8CV1 - chains A and B; structure by electron microscopy, 2.60 A resolution.

== Chain A (and B) ==
Name: Polyketide synthase PKS13
Organism: Mycolicibacterium smegmatis MC2 155
Notes: EC 2.3.1.94; fragment: The gene for Mycobacterium smegmatis polyketide synthase 13 (Pks13) was tagged with TEV-cleavable GFP at its C-terminus and purified from its natural source with anti-GFP nanobody beads. GFP was cleaved to yield the full-length Pks13.; chain B of this document is another copy of the same molecule, construct and numbering; everything in this record applies to it too
UniProt: I7FMV0 (I7FMV0_MYCS2); residues 1-1816 here correspond to UniProt positions 26-1841 (UniProt number = residue number + 25)
Amino-acid sequence (1816 residues; row label = number of the first residue in the row):
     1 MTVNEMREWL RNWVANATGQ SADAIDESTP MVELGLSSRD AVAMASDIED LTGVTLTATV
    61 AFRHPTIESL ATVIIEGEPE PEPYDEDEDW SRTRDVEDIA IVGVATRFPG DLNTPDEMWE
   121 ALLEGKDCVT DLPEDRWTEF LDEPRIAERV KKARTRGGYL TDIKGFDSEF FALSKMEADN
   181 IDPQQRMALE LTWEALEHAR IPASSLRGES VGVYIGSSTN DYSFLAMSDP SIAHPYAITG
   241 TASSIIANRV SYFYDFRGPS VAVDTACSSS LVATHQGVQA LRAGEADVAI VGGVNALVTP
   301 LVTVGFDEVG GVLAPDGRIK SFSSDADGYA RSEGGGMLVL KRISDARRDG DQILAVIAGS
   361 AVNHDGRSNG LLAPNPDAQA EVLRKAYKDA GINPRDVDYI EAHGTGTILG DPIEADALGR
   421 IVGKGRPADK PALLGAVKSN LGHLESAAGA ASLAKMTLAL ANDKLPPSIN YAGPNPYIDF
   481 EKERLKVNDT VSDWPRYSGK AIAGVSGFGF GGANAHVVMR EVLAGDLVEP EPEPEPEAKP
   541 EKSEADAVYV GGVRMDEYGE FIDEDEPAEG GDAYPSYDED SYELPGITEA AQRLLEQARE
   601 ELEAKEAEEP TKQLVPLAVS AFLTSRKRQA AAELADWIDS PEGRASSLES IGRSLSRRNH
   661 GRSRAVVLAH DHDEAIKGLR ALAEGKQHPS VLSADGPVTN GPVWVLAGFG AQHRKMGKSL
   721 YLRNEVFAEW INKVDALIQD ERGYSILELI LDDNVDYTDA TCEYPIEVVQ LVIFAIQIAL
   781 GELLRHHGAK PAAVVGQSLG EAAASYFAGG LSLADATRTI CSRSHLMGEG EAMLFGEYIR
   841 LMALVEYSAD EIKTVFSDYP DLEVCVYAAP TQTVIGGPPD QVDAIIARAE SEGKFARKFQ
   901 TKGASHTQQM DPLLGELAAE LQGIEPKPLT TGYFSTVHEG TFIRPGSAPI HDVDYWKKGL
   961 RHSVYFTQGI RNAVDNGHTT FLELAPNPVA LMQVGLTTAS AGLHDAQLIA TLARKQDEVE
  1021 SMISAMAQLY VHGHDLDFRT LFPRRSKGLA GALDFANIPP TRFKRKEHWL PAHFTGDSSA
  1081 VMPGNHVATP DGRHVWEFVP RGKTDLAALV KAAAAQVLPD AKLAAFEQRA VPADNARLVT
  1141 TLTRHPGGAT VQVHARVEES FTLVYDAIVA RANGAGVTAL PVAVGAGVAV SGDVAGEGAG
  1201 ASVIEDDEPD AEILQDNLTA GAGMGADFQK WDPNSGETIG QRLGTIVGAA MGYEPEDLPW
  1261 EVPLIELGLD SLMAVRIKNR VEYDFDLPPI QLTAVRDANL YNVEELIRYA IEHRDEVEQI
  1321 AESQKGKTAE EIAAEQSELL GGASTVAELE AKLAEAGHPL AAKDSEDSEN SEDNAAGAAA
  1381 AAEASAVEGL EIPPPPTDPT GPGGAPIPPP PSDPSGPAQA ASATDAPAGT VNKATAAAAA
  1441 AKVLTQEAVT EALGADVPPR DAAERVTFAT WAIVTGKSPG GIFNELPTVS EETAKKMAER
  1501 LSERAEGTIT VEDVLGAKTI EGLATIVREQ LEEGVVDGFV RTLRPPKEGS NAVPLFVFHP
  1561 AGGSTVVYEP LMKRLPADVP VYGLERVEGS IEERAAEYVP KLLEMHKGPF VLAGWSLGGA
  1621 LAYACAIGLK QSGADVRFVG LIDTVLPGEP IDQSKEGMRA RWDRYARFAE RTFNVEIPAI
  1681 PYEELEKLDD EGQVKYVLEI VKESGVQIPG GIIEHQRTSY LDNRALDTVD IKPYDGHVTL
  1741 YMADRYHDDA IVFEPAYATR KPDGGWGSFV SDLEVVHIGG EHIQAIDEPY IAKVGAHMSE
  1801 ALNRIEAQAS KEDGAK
Disordered / not traced: 530-587, 1075-1816 (chain B: 1-88, 530-587, 1048-1052, 1075-1816)
Covalent attachments: unknown ligand (UNL) linked to Cys-267
What the authors report for this chain:
  - binding site for unknown ligand: Cys-267
  - contacts within the chain: Tyr-84/Arg-395 (hydrogen bond), Glu-88/Arg-384 (hydrogen bond), Glu-88/Lys-388

== Chain A / chain B interface ==
Pairs across the interface - 89 pairs, chain A then chain B:
  Asn-4(A) with Asp-975(B), hydrogen bond (side chain-backbone)
  Arg-7(A) with Asp-975(B)
  Pro-79(A) with Arg-944(B)
  Arg-94(A) with Ala-283(B)
  Arg-145(A) with Ser-231(B); Ile-232(B)
  Ile-146(A) with Pro-230(B), hydrophobic
  Arg-207(A) with Arg-367(B)
  Asn-220(A) with Asn-220(B)
  Phe-224(A) with Met-227(B), hydrophobic
  Met-227(A) with Phe-224(B), hydrophobic
  Pro-230(A) with Leu-301(B), hydrophobic
  Ile-232(A) with Arg-145(B)
  Pro-235(A) with Val-309(B), hydrophobic
  Thr-239(A) with Phe-510(B)
  Ser-243(A) with Asp-264(B)
  Ser-244(A) with Asp-264(B), hydrogen bond (backbone-side chain); Thr-265(B); Ala-266(B)
  Ile-245(A) with Gly-511(B)
  Asn-248(A) with His-364(B); Gly-511(B)
  Ser-251(A) with His-364(B)
  Tyr-252(A) with Gly-366(B); Arg-367(B); Ser-368(B)
  Phe-253(A) with Arg-367(B), hydrogen bond (backbone-side chain)
  Asp-255(A) with Gly-366(B); Arg-367(B), hydrogen bond (side chain-backbone)
  Phe-256(A) with Gly-366(B)
  Arg-257(A) with Asn-363(B); Asp-365(B)
  Gly-258(A) with Asn-363(B); His-364(B)
  Pro-259(A) with Val-362(B)
  Ser-260(A) with Thr-265(B); His-364(B)
  Val-261(A) with Val-263(B), hydrophobic
  Ala-262(A) with Ala-262(B); Val-263(B); Asp-264(B), hydrogen bond (backbone-backbone)
  Val-263(A) with Val-261(B), hydrophobic; Ala-262(B)
  Asp-264(A) with Ser-243(B); Ser-244(B), hydrogen bond (side chain-backbone); Ala-262(B), hydrogen bond (backbone-backbone)
  Thr-265(A) with Ser-244(B); Ser-260(B)
  Ala-266(A) with Ser-244(B)
  His-275(A) with Glu-285(B), salt bridge
  Gln-279(A) with Glu-285(B)
  Ala-283(A) with Arg-94(B)
  Glu-285(A) with His-275(B), salt bridge; Gln-279(B)
  Val-302(A) with Ile-238(B)
  Gly-305(A) with Pro-235(B); Ile-238(B)
  Phe-306(A) with Ile-238(B)
  Glu-308(A) with Pro-235(B)
  Val-309(A) with Pro-235(B), hydrophobic
  Val-362(A) with Pro-259(B)
  Asn-363(A) with Arg-257(B); Gly-258(B); Pro-259(B)
  His-364(A) with Asn-248(B), hydrogen bond (side chain-backbone); Ser-251(B); Tyr-252(B); Phe-256(B); Arg-257(B), hydrogen bond (backbone-backbone); Gly-258(B), hydrogen bond (backbone-backbone); Ser-260(B)
  Asp-365(A) with Arg-257(B), hydrogen bond (backbone-side chain)
  Gly-366(A) with Ser-251(B); Tyr-252(B); Asp-255(B); Phe-256(B), hydrogen bond (backbone-backbone); Arg-257(B)
  Arg-367(A) with Arg-207(B); Tyr-252(B); Phe-253(B), hydrogen bond (side chain-backbone); Asp-255(B), hydrogen bond (backbone-side chain)
  Ser-368(A) with Tyr-252(B)
  Gly-370(A) with Tyr-252(B)
  Leu-371(A) with Arg-249(B); Tyr-252(B)
  Phe-510(A) with Thr-239(B); Ile-245(B), hydrophobic
  Gly-511(A) with Asn-248(B)
  Ala-513(A) with Asn-248(B)
Also at the interface, not in a pair above, chain A (64 interface residues in all): Phe-140, Ser-223, Ser-231, Ile-238, Arg-249, Val-272, Leu-301, Leu-372, Asn-375, Lys-385
Also at the interface, not in a pair above, chain B (61 interface residues in all): Phe-140, Ile-146, Ser-223, Val-272, Gly-305, Phe-306, Glu-308, Gly-370, Leu-371, Leu-372, Lys-385, Ala-513

== In short ==
The interface between chain A and chain B involves 64 residues on one side and 61 on the other, with 14
hydrogen bonds and 2 salt bridges. Among the polar pairs are His-275(A)/Glu-285(B), Asn-4(A)/Asp-975(B) and
Ser-244(A)/Asp-264(B). From the paper: a binding site for unknown ligand at Cys-267(A); contacts within the
chain involving Tyr-84(A), Arg-395(A) and Glu-88(A) among others.
Chain A and chain B are both Polyketide synthase PKS13 (Mycolicibacterium smegmatis MC2 155); the structure,
ACP1-KS-AT domains of mycobacterial Pks13, was determined by electron microscopy together with 7UK4, 8CUY,
8CUZ and 8CV0 from the same study.
